Entry 8XX3 (electron microscopy, 3.38 A resolution); this record covers chains R and A of the 7 polymer chains in the assembly.

== Chain R ==
Name: C-X-C chemokine receptor type 2
Source organism: Homo sapiens
Reference sequence: P25025 (CXCR2_HUMAN); residues 2-360 here = UniProt positions 2-360
Chain sequence (416 residues; row label = number of the first residue in the row; numbers below 1 keep their minus sign (Met-55 is residue -55)):
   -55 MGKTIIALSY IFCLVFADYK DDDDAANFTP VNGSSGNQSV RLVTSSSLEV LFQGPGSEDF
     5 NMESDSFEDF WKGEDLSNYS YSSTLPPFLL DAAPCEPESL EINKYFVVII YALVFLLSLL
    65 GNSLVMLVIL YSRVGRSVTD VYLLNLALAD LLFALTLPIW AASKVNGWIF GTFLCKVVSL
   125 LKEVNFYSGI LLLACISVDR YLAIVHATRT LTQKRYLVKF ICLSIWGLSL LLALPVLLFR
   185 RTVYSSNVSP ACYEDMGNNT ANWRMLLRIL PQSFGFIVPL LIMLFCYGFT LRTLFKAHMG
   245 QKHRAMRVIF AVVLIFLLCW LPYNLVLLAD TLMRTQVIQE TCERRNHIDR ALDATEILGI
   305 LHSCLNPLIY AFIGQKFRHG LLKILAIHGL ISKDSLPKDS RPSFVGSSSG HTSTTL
Disordered / not traced: -55 to 32, 331-360
Sequence notes: initiating methionine (-55); expression tag (-54 to 1)
Curated features (UniProtKB/Swiss-Prot):
  - site: Asp35, Ala36 (Microbial infection: Cleavage)
  - modified residue (Phosphoserine): Ser347, Ser351, Ser352, Ser353
  - glycosylation: Asn22 (N-linked (GlcNAc...) asparagine)
Disulfide bonds: Cys39-Cys286, Cys119-Cys196

== Chain A ==
Name: Guanine nucleotide-binding protein G(o) subunit alpha
Source organism: Homo sapiens
Reference sequence: P09471 (GNAO_HUMAN); residue numbers follow UniProt; this construct covers 6-56, 182-231, 242-354
Chain sequence (240 residues; numbered -11 to 354; 126 numbers in that range are skipped by the numbering (no residue carries them; nothing is unmodelled there); the number before each row is that of its first residue; numbers below 1 keep their minus sign (Met-11 is residue -11)):
   -11 MGHHHHHHEN LYFQGTLSAE ERAALERSKA IEKNLKEDGI SAAKDVKLLL LGADNSGKST
    49 IVKQMKII
   173 HGGSGGSGGT TGIVETHFTF KNLHFRLFDV GGQRSERKKW IHCFEDVTAI IFCVDLSDY
   242 NRMHESLMLF DSICNNKFFI DTSIILFLNK KDLFGEKIKK SPLTICFPEY TGPNTYEDAA
   302 AYIQAQFESK NRSPNKEIYC HMTCATDTNN AQVIFDAVTD IIIANNLRGC GLY
Disordered / not traced: -11 to 3, 173-182
Sequence notes: initiating methionine (-11); expression tag (-10 to 5); engineered mutation Asp42 (Gly in P09471), Asn43 (Glu in P09471), Asp227 (Ala in P09471), Asp230 (Gly in P09471), Ala332 (Ile in P09471), Ile335 (Val in P09471); linker (174-181)
Curated features (UniProtKB/Swiss-Prot):
  - region: Lys35 to Ala41, Ser44 to Thr48 (G1 motif), Phe197 to Arg206 (G3 motif), Ile266 to Asp273 (G4 motif), Thr324 to Thr329 (G5 motif)
  - binding site (GTP): Lys46, Ser47, Thr48, Asn270, Asp273, Cys325
  - binding site (Mg(2+)): Ser47, Thr182
  - natural variant: Gly40 (G40R: In DEE17 and NEDIM; G40W: Found in a patient with intractable early-onset epilepsy), Ser47 (S47G: In NEDIM), Gln52 (Q52P: Found in a patient with intractable early-onset epilepsy; Q52R: In DEE17), Ile56 (I56T: In NEDIM), Thr191 to Phe197 (deletion: In DEE17), Gly203 (G203R: In DEE17), Arg209 (R209C: In DEE17 and NEDIM; R209G: In NEDIM; R209H: In NEDIM; R209L: In NEDIM), Glu246 (E246G: In NEDIM; E246K: In NEDIM), Ile279 (I279N: In DEE17)
  - modified residue: Gln205 (5-glutamyl histamine), Cys351 (ADP-ribosylcysteine)
  - lipidation: Cys351 (S-palmitoyl cysteine)
  - mutagenesis: Cys351 (C351A: Strong loss of binding to ADGRG3)

== Interface between chain R and chain A ==
Residue-residue contacts - 27 pairs, chain R then chain A:
  Thr83(R) with Gly350(A); Cys351(A)
  Arg144(R) with Cys351(A), hydrogen bond (side chain-backbone)
  Ala147(R) with Asn347(A), hydrogen bond (backbone-side chain); Cys351(A), hydrophobic
  Ile148(R) with Ile344(A); Leu348(A), hydrophobic; Leu353(A), hydrophobic
  Ala151(R) with Ile343(A), hydrophobic; Ile344(A), hydrophobic; Asn347(A)
  Thr152(R) with Thr340(A)
  Thr154(R) with Lys32(A)
  Gln157(R) with Ala31(A)
  Leu238(R) with Leu348(A), hydrophobic
  Ala241(R) with Asp341(A)
  His242(R) with Asp341(A)
  Met243(R) with Asp341(A); Ile344(A), hydrophobic; Ala345(A); Leu348(A), hydrophobic
  Gln245(R) with Tyr354(A)
  Arg248(R) with Tyr354(A)
  Ala249(R) with Leu348(A), hydrophobic; Leu353(A)
  Val252(R) with Leu353(A)
  Ile253(R) with Leu353(A), hydrophobic
Interface residues without a listed pair, chain R (21 interface residues in all): Asp143, Arg159, Thr234, Ile317
Interface residues without a listed pair, chain A (16 interface residues in all): Leu195, Asn316, Gly352

== Summary ==
The interface between chain R and chain A involves 21 residues on one side and 16 on the other; the contacts
include 2 hydrogen bonds. Polar contacts include Arg144(R)-Cys351(A) and Ala147(R)-Asn347(A).
Here chain R is C-X-C chemokine receptor type 2 and chain A is Guanine nucleotide-binding protein G(o) subunit
alpha, both from Homo sapiens. Entry 8XX3 (Structure of CXCR2 bound to CXCL3 (CXCR2-CXCL3-Go Full map)) was
determined by electron microscopy, deposited together with 8XVU, 8XWA, 8XWF, 8XWM, 8XWN, 8XWS and 6 further
entries.
